1WPQ - chains A and B; structure by X-ray diffraction, 2.50 A resolution.

# Chain A (and B)
Name: Glycerol-3-phosphate dehydrogenase [NAD+], cytoplasmic
Source organism: Homo sapiens
Notes: EC 1.1.1.8; chain B of this document is another copy of the same molecule, construct and numbering; everything in this record applies to it too
UniProt: P21695 (GPDA_HUMAN); aligned to UniProt positions 1-349 over residues 1-349 (the alignment contains insertions or deletions, so no single offset holds)
Chain sequence (349 residues; row label = number of the first residue in the row):
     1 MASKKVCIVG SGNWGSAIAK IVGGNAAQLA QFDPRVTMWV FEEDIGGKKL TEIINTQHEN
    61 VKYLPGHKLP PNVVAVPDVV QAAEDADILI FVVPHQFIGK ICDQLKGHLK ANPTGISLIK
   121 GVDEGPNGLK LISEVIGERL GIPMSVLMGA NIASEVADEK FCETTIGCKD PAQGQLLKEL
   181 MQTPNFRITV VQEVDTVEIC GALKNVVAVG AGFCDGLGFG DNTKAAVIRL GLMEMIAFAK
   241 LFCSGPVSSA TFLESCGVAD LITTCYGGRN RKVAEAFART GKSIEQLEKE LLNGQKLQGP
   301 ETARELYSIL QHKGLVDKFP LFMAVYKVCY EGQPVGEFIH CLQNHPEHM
Disordered / not traced: 1
Small-molecule neighbours:
  - 1,3-dihydroxyacetonephosphate (13P): Lys120, Gly149, Asn151, Lys204, Asn205, Asp260, Thr264, Gly268, Arg269, Asn270
  - NAD (nicotinamide-adenine-dinucleotide): Ser11, Gly12, Asn13, Trp14, Gly15, Trp39, Phe41, Glu43, Tyr63, Val92, Val93, Pro94, His95, Phe97, Leu118, Ile119, Lys120, Asn151, Ile152, Ala153, Arg269, Gly294, Gln295, Lys296, Gln298
Swiss-Prot annotation at these positions:
  - active site: Lys204 (Proton acceptor)
  - binding site (NAD(+)): Gly10 to Gly15, Phe41, Phe97, Ala153, Arg269, Lys296, Gln298
  - binding site (substrate): Lys120, Arg269, Asn270
  - modified residue: Ser154 (Phosphoserine), Lys289 (N6-succinyllysine), Tyr326 (Phosphotyrosine)
From the paper describing this entry:
  - binding site for 1,3-dihydroxyacetonephosphate: Lys120, Ile152, Lys204, Asn205, Asp260, Thr264, Gly268, Arg269, Asn270
  - catalytic residues: Lys120, Lys204 (proposed by the authors, not directly observed)
  - contacts within the chain: Lys120-Asp260, Lys204-Asn205 (hydrogen bond), Lys204-Asp260 (hydrogen bond), Lys204-Thr264 (hydrogen bond)
  - catalytic residues: Arg269

# Chain A / chain B interface
Pairs across the interface (74):
  Ala150(A) - Asn222(B)
  Ala150(A) - Ala225(B)  hydrophobic
  Asn151(A) - Asn222(B)
  Ile152(A) - Asn222(B)  hydrogen bond (backbone-side chain)
  Glu155(A) - Gly220(B)
  Glu155(A) - Asp221(B)  hydrogen bond (side chain-backbone)
  Glu155(A) - Asn222(B)  hydrogen bond (side chain-backbone)
  Val156(A) - Asn222(B)
  Lys160(A) - Gly218(B)  hydrogen bond (side chain-backbone)
  Lys160(A) - Phe219(B)
  Phe161(A) - Thr223(B)  hydrogen bond (backbone-side chain)
  Phe161(A) - Leu342(B)  hydrophobic
  Phe161(A) - Gln343(B)
  Cys162(A) - Asn222(B)
  Glu163(A) - Ala226(B)
  Glu163(A) - Arg229(B)  salt bridge
  Glu163(A) - Leu230(B)
  Lys178(A) - Glu347(B)  salt bridge
  Pro184(A) - Gln343(B)  hydrogen bond (backbone-side chain)
  Asn185(A) - Gln343(B)
  Ile188(A) - Glu347(B)
  Thr189(A) - Glu347(B)
  Gly218(A) - Lys160(B)
  Gly220(A) - Glu155(B)
  Asp221(A) - Glu155(B)  hydrogen bond (backbone-side chain)
  Asp221(A) - Thr263(B)
  Asp221(A) - Tyr266(B)
  Asp221(A) - Gly267(B)
  Asn222(A) - Ala150(B)
  Asn222(A) - Asn151(B)
  Asn222(A) - Ile152(B)  hydrogen bond (side chain-backbone)
  Asn222(A) - Glu155(B)  hydrogen bond (backbone-side chain)
  Asn222(A) - Cys162(B)
  Asn222(A) - Thr263(B)  hydrogen bond
  Thr223(A) - Phe161(B)  hydrogen bond (side chain-backbone)
  Ala225(A) - Ala259(B)
  Ala226(A) - Glu163(B)
  Ile228(A) - Ile262(B)  hydrophobic
  Arg229(A) - Glu163(B)  salt bridge
  Arg229(A) - Leu253(B)  hydrogen bond (side chain-backbone)
  Arg229(A) - Glu254(B)  salt bridge
  Arg229(A) - Ser255(B)
  Arg229(A) - Ala259(B)
  Leu230(A) - Glu163(B)
  Leu232(A) - Leu253(B)  hydrophobic
  Ile236(A) - Leu253(B)  hydrophobic
  Leu253(A) - Arg229(B)  hydrogen bond (backbone-side chain)
  Leu253(A) - Leu232(B)  hydrophobic
  Leu253(A) - Ile236(B)  hydrophobic
  Glu254(A) - Arg229(B)  salt bridge
  Glu254(A) - His348(B)  salt bridge
  Ser255(A) - Arg229(B)
  Val258(A) - Val258(B)  hydrophobic
  Ala259(A) - Ala225(B)
  Ala259(A) - Arg229(B)
  Ile262(A) - Ile228(B)  hydrophobic
  Ile262(A) - Ile262(B)  hydrophobic
  Ile262(A) - Tyr266(B)  hydrophobic
  Thr263(A) - Asp221(B)
  Thr263(A) - Asn222(B)  hydrogen bond
  Tyr266(A) - Asp221(B)
  Tyr266(A) - Ile262(B)  hydrophobic
  Tyr266(A) - Tyr266(B)  hydrophobic
  Gly267(A) - Asp221(B)
  Ile339(A) - Phe161(B)  hydrophobic
  Leu342(A) - Phe161(B)  hydrophobic
  Gln343(A) - Phe161(B)
  Gln343(A) - Pro184(B)  hydrogen bond (side chain-backbone)
  Gln343(A) - Asn185(B)
  Gln343(A) - Arg187(B)
  Glu347(A) - Lys178(B)  salt bridge
  Glu347(A) - Ile188(B)
  Glu347(A) - Thr189(B)  hydrogen bond
  His348(A) - Glu254(B)  salt bridge
Interface residues without a listed pair, chain A (42 interface residues in all): Arg187, Phe219
Interface residues without a listed pair, chain B (42 interface residues in all): Val156, Ile339

# In short
The chain A/chain B interface involves 42 residues from each chain, with 16 hydrogen bonds and 8 salt bridges.
Polar pairs include Glu163(A)-Arg229(B), Lys178(A)-Glu347(B) and Arg229(A)-Glu254(B). Chain A binds
1,3-dihydroxyacetonephosphate and NAD. From the paper: catalytic residues Lys120(A), Lys204(A) and Arg269(A);
a binding site for 1,3-dihydroxyacetonephosphate at Lys120(A), Ile152(A) and Lys204(A) among others.
Chain A and chain B are both Glycerol-3-phosphate dehydrogenase [NAD+], cytoplasmic (Homo sapiens); the
structure, Ternary Complex Of Glycerol 3-phosphate Dehydrogenase 1 with NAD and dihydroxyactone, was
determined by X-ray diffraction, deposited together with 1X0V and 1X0X.
